5M3L - chains N and O of the 15 polymer chains in the assembly; structure by electron microscopy, 3.80 A resolution.

[Chain N]
Protein: Extracellular hemoglobin linker L2 subunit
Organism: Lumbricus terrestris
UniProtKB: Q2I743 (Q2I743_LUMTE); residues 10-229 here correspond to UniProt positions 47-266 (UniProt number = residue number + 37)
Sequence (220 residues; each row starts with the number of its first residue):
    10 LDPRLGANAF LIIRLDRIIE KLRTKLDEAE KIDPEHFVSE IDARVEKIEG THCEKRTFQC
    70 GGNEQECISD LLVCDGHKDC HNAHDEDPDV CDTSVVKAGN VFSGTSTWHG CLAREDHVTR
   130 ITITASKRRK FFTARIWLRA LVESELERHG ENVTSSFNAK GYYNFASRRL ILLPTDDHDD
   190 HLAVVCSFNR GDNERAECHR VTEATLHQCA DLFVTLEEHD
Sequence notes: conflict Glu55 (Thr92 in Q2I743)

[Chain O]
Protein: Extracellular hemoglobin linker L3 subunit
Organism: Lumbricus terrestris
UniProtKB: Q2I742 (Q2I742_LUMTE); residues 8-222 here correspond to UniProt positions 26-240 (UniProt number = residue number + 18)
Sequence (215 residues; numbered 8 to 222; the number before each row is that of its first residue):
     8 QSHDEIIDKI IERTNKITTS ISHVESLLDD RLDPKRIRKA GSLRHRVEEL EDPSCDEHEH
    68 QCGGDDPQCI SKLFVCDGHN DCRNGEDEKD CTLPTKAGDK FIGDVCFDHC TKRRPEHMTL
   128 AFESSSIAAF FTPIADLHVH IEIESETDED ESEVSMPADG EYSFADHRLT IHPPEEDGLG
   188 LVGEFDGYNF DRFVGHIVHE LSEEVCAEFI FHRKK
Sequence notes: conflict Ile17 (Leu35 in Q2I742), Cys113 (Val131 in Q2I742)

[Chain N / chain O interface]
Residue-residue contacts (29; chain N residue first):
  Arg13(N) with Ile14(O)
  Leu14(N) with Ile14(O), hydrophobic
  Asn17(N) with Ile17(O); Ile18(O); Thr21(O), hydrogen bond
  Leu24(N) with Ile24(O), hydrophobic; Thr25(O); Ile28(O), hydrophobic
  Ile27(N) with Ile28(O), hydrophobic; Glu32(O)
  Ile28(N) with Ile28(O), hydrophobic
  Leu31(N) with Val31(O), hydrophobic; Glu32(O)
  Lys34(N) with Leu35(O); Leu39(O)
  Glu37(N) with Leu39(O)
  Ala38(N) with Leu39(O)
  Ile41(N) with Ile44(O), hydrophobic
  Asp42(N) with Arg38(O)
  Pro43(N) with Arg38(O)
  Phe46(N) with Arg51(O)
  Glu49(N) with Arg51(O), salt bridge
  Arg53(N) with Glu58(O), salt bridge
  Val54(N) with Val54(O), hydrophobic
  Ile57(N) with Leu57(O), hydrophobic; Glu58(O)
  Thr114(N) with Arg90(O), hydrogen bond
  Asp125(N) with Gln75(O)
  Phe222(N) with Pro74(O), hydrophobic
Other interface residues (no listed pair), chain N (25 interface residues in all): Leu20, Ile21, Glu39, Ile50
Other interface residues (no listed pair), chain O (24 interface residues in all): Asp11, Ala47, Leu50, Glu55

[In short]
25 residues of chain N and 24 residues of chain O are in contact, with 2 hydrogen bonds and 2 salt bridges.
Among the polar pairs are Glu49(N)-Arg51(O), Arg53(N)-Glu58(O) and Asn17(N)-Thr21(O).
Here chain N is Extracellular hemoglobin linker L2 subunit and chain O is Extracellular hemoglobin linker L3
subunit, both from Lumbricus terrestris. Entry 5M3L (Single-particle cryo-EM using alignment by classification
(ABC): the structure of Lumbricus terrestris hemoglobin) was determined by electron microscopy.
